1ZIP - chain A; structure by X-ray diffraction, 1.85 A resolution.

Chain A:
Molecule: Adenylate kinase
Source organism: Geobacillus stearothermophilus
Notes: EC 2.7.4.3
UniProtKB: P27142 (KAD_BACST); numbering as in UniProt (aligned over 1-217)
Chain sequence (217 residues; numbered 1 to 217; the number before each row is that of its first residue):
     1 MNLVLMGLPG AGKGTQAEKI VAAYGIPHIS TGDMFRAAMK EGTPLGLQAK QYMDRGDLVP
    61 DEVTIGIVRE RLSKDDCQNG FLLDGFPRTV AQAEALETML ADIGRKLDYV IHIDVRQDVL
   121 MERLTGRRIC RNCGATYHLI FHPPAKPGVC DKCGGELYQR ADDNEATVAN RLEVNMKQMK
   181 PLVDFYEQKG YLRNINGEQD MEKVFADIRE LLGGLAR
Bound ions: Zn2+: C130, C133, C150, C153
Ligand contacts: bis(adenosine)-5'-pentaphosphate (AP5): L8, P9, G10, A11, G12, K13, G14, T15, T31, G32, F35, R36, Y52, M53, D57, L58, V59, T64, G85, F86, R88, Q92, R123, L124, R127, T136, Y137, H138, F141, R160, D162, R171, G197, Q199, D200, M201, V204
Swiss-Prot annotation at these positions:
  - region: S30 to V59 (NMP), G126 to D163 (LID)
  - binding site (ATP): G10 to T15, R127, T136, Y137, Q199
  - binding site (AMP): T31, R36, D57 to V59, G85 to R88, Q92, R160, R171
  - binding site (Zn(2+)): C130, C133, C150, C153

Overview:
Ligands of chain A: bis(adenosine)-5'-pentaphosphate. C130, C133, C150 and C153 form the Zn2+ site. UniProt
lists 10 ATP-binding residues, 12 AMP-binding residues and 4 Zn2+-binding residues.
Chain A is Adenylate kinase (Geobacillus stearothermophilus); the structure, Bacillus stearothermophilus
adenylate kinase, was determined by X-ray diffraction, deposited together with 1ZIO and 1ZIN.
